7GX3 - chains A and D; structure by X-ray diffraction, 1.70 A resolution.

[Chain A]
Name: B-cell lymphoma 6 protein
From: Homo sapiens
Reference sequence: P41182 (BCL6_HUMAN); numbering as in UniProt (aligned over 5-129)
Sequence (128 residues; row label = number of the first residue in the row):
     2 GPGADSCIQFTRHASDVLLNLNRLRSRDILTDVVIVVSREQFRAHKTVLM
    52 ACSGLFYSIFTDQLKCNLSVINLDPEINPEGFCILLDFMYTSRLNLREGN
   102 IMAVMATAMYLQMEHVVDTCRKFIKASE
Unresolved in the structure: 2-5
Construct notes: expression tag (2-4)
Ligand contacts: A1AB9 (4-chloro-6-[(2-oxo-2,3-dihydro-1H-indol-5-yl)amino]pyrimidine-5-carbonitrile): Asn21, Arg24, Leu25, Arg28, Met51, Ala52, Cys53, Ser54, Gly55, Tyr58, Gln113, Met114, Glu115

[Chain D]
Name: WVIP tetrapeptide
Sequence (6 residues; each row starts with the number of its first residue; numbering starts at 0):
     0 XWVIPA
Modified / non-standard residues: ACE (acetyl group) at position 0

[How chain A and chain D interact]
Contacting residue pairs - 11 pairs, chain A then chain D:
  Cys8(A) with Pro4(D)
  Ile9(A) with Trp1(D), hydrophobic; Val2(D)
  Gln10(A) with ACE_0(D); Trp1(D); Val2(D), hydrogen bond (backbone-backbone); Pro4(D)
  Phe11(A) with ACE_0(D); Trp1(D)
  Thr12(A) with ACE_0(D), hydrogen bond (backbone-backbone); Val2(D)
Also at the interface, not in a pair above, chain D (5 interface residues in all): Ile3

[In short]
The chain A/chain D interface involves 5 residues from each chain, with 2 hydrogen bonds. The backbones
hydrogen-bond at Gln10(A)-Val2(D) and Thr12(A)-ACE_0(D). Chain A binds compound A1AB9.
Chain A is B-cell lymphoma 6 protein (Homo sapiens) and chain D is WVIP tetrapeptide; the structure, Crystal
Structure of B-cell lymphoma 6 protein BTB domain in complex with ligand 7 at 13.05 ..., was determined by
X-ray diffraction (same publication as 7GUD, 7GUE, 7GUF, 7GUG, 7GUH, 7GUI and 126 further entries).
